Entry 7BHQ (electron microscopy, 3.20 A resolution); this record covers chains A and E of the 5 polymer chains in the assembly.

Chain A (and E):
Protein: Basal-body rod modification protein FlgD
Source organism: Salmonella enterica subsp. enterica serovar Typhi
Notes: chain E of this document is another copy of the same molecule, construct and numbering; everything in this record applies to it too
UniProtKB: P0A1I9 (FLGD_SALTY); residue numbers follow UniProt; this construct covers 1-232
Sequence (232 residues; row label = number of the first residue in the row):
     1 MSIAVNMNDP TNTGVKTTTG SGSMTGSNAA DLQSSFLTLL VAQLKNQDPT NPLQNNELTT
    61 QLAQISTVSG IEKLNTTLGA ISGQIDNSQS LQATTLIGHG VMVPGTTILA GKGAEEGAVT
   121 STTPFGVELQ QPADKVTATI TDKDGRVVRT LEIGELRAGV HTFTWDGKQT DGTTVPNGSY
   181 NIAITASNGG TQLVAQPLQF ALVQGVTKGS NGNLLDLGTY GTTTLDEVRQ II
Unresolved in the structure: 1-31 (chain E: 1-28)

Chain A / chain E interface:
Contacting residue pairs (48; chain A residue first):
  Leu32(A) with Lys73(E)
  Phe36(A) with Leu62(E); Ile65(E), hydrophobic; Ser69(E)
  Leu39(A) with Leu62(E), hydrophobic
  Leu40(A) with Leu62(E), hydrophobic
  Gln43(A) with Glu57(E); Leu58(E); Leu62(E)
  Asp48(A) with Gln54(E)
  Leu53(A) with Leu58(E), hydrophobic
  Gln61(A) with Leu58(E); Leu62(E)
  Gln64(A) with Ala63(E); Ser66(E), hydrogen bond; Thr67(E)
  Ile65(A) with Leu62(E), hydrophobic
  Val68(A) with Ser66(E); Ser69(E)
  Ile71(A) with Gly70(E); Lys73(E)
  Asn75(A) with Thr76(E), hydrogen bond
  Leu78(A) with Gln84(E)
  Ile81(A) with Gln84(E)
  Ser82(A) with Gln84(E)
  Ile85(A) with Asn87(E)
  Gln89(A) with Asn87(E), hydrogen bond (side chain-backbone); Ser90(E); Leu91(E), hydrogen bond (side chain-backbone); Thr94(E), hydrogen bond
  Leu91(A) with Thr94(E)
  Gln92(A) with Leu91(E); Thr94(E)
  Leu96(A) with Thr94(E)
  His99(A) with Ile97(E)
  Arg157(A) with Thr222(E)
  Val160(A) with Lys208(E)
  Asp226(A) with Gln89(E), hydrogen bond; Ser90(E), hydrogen bond; Lys208(E), hydrogen bond (backbone-side chain)
  Glu227(A) with Lys208(E), hydrogen bond (backbone-side chain)
  Val228(A) with Lys208(E), hydrogen bond (backbone-side chain)
  Arg229(A) with Val206(E); Lys208(E)
  Gln230(A) with Val206(E); Thr207(E)
  Ile231(A) with Ala93(E)
  Ile232(A) with Gln204(E)
Also at the interface, not in a pair above, chain A (34 interface residues in all): Ser88, Glu128, Leu225
Also at the interface, not in a pair above, chain E (33 interface residues in all): Thr59, Leu74, Thr77, Ala80, Asp86, Ser88, Thr95, Gly205

In short:
The interface between chain A and chain E involves 34 residues on one side and 33 on the other, with 10
hydrogen bonds. Among the polar pairs are Gln64(A)-Ser66(E), Asn75(A)-Thr76(E) and Gln89(A)-Asn87(E).
Chain A and chain E are both Basal-body rod modification protein FlgD (Salmonella enterica subsp. enterica
serovar Typhi); the structure, In situ assembled Salmonella FlgD hook cap complex, was determined by electron
microscopy together with 7BGL, 7BIN, 7BJ2, 7BK0 and 7NVG from the same study.
